Entry 3JQ5 (X-ray diffraction, 2.03 A resolution); this record covers chains A and B.

== Chain A ==
Protein: Phospholipase A2 isoform 3
Source organism: Naja sagittifera
Notes: EC 3.1.1.4
UniProt: P60045 (PA23_NAJSG); the author numbering skips numbers that UniProt does not, so the offset changes along the chain: 1-15 = UniProt 8-22; 17-120 = UniProt 23-126
Amino-acid sequence (119 residues; each row starts with the number of its first residue; note: 1 number in that range is skipped by the numbering (no residue carries it; nothing is unmodelled there)):
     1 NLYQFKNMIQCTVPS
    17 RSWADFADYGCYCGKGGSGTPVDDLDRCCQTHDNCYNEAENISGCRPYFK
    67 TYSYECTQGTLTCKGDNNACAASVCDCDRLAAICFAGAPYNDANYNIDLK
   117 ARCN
Cystine bridges: C11-C72, C27-C119, C29-C45, C44-C100, C51-C93, C61-C86, C79-C91
Ion coordination: Ca2+: Y28, G30, G32, D49 (shared with S8(B) of chain B)
Curated features (UniProtKB/Swiss-Prot):
  - active site: H48, D94
  - binding site (Ca(2+)): Y28, G30, G32, D49

== Chain B ==
Protein: Amyloid Beta Peptide
Amino-acid sequence (8 residues; numbered 1 to 8; the number before each row is that of its first residue):
     1 DAEFRHDS
Ion coordination: Ca2+: S8 (shared with Y28(A), G30(A), G32(A), D49(A) of chain A)

== Chain A / chain B interface ==
Contacting residue pairs (28; chain A residue first):
  L2(A) with R5(B); H6(B)
  F5(A) with D7(B)
  K6(A) with D1(B), salt bridge
  I9(A) with D7(B)
  W19(A) with D1(B), hydrogen bond; A2(B), hydrophobic; D7(B)
  F22(A) with D7(B)
  A23(A) with F4(B), hydrophobic; H6(B); D7(B)
  Y28(A) with S8(B), hydrogen bond (backbone-side chain)
  C29(A) with S8(B)
  G30(A) with R5(B); H6(B), hydrogen bond (backbone-side chain); D7(B); S8(B), hydrogen bond (backbone-side chain)
  K31(A) with R5(B)
  C45(A) with S8(B)
  H48(A) with H6(B); S8(B), hydrogen bond (side chain-backbone)
  D49(A) with S8(B), hydrogen bond
  Y52(A) with H6(B)
  Y64(A) with R5(B); H6(B), hydrogen bond
  F101(A) with D7(B); S8(B)
Also at the interface, not in a pair above, chain A (19 interface residues in all): D24, F65

== Overview ==
The interface between chain A and chain B involves 19 residues on one side and 7 on the other, with 7 hydrogen
bonds and 1 salt bridge. Polar contacts include K6(A)-D1(B), W19(A)-D1(B) and Y28(A)-S8(B).
Chain A is Phospholipase A2 isoform 3 (Naja sagittifera) and chain B is Amyloid Beta Peptide; the structure,
Phospholipase A2 Prevents the Aggregation of Amyloid Beta Peptides: Crystal Structure of the Complex of
Phospholipase ..., was determined by X-ray diffraction.
